5GV8 - chain A; structure by X-ray diffraction, 0.78 A resolution.

[Chain A]
Protein: NADH-cytochrome b5 reductase 3
Organism: Sus scrofa
Notes: EC 1.6.2.2
UniProtKB: P83686 (NB5R3_PIG); residues 1001-1272 here correspond to UniProt positions 1-272 (UniProt number = residue number - 1000)
Sequence (272 residues; each row starts with the number of its first residue):
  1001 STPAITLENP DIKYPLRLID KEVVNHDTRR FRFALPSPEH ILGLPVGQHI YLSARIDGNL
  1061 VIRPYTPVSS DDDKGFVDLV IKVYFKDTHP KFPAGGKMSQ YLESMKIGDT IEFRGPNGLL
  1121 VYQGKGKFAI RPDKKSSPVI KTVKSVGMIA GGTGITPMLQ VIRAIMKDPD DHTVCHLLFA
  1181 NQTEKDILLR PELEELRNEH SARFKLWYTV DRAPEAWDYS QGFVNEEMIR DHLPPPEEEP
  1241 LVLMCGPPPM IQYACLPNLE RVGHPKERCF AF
Small-molecule neighbours: FAD (flavin-adenine dinucleotide): His1049, Arg1063, Pro1064, Tyr1065, Thr1066, Val1080, Ile1081, Lys1082, Tyr1084, Phe1085, Thr1088, His1089, Phe1092, Gly1095, Gly1096, Lys1097, Met1098, Ser1099, Thr1153, Thr1156, Pro1157, Gln1182, Cys1245, Phe1272
UniProt features mapped onto this chain:
  - binding site (FAD): Arg1063, Pro1064, Tyr1065, Val1080, Lys1082, Tyr1084, Lys1097, Met1098, Ser1099, Thr1156
  - modified residue: Lys1013 (N6-acetyllysine), Tyr1014 (Phosphotyrosine), Lys1021 (N6-acetyllysine), Lys1091 (N6-acetyllysine)
Reported in the primary citation:
  - binding site for flavin-adenine dinucleotide: Tyr1065, Thr1066, Val1080, Ile1081, Lys1082, Thr1156
  - contacts within the chain: His1049-Tyr1065

[In short]
Bound to chain A: flavin-adenine dinucleotide. From UniProt: 10 FAD-binding residues. The paper reports a
binding site for flavin-adenine dinucleotide at Tyr1065, Thr1066 and Val1080 among others; contacts within the
chain involving His1049 and Tyr1065.
Chain A is NADH-cytochrome b5 reductase 3 (Sus scrofa); the structure, Structure of NADH-cytochrome b5
reductase refined with the multipolar atomic model at 0.78A, was determined by X-ray diffraction, deposited
together with 5GV7.
